5J0W - chains A and P of the 4 polymer chains in the assembly; structure by X-ray diffraction, 2.40 A resolution.

Chain A:
Molecule: DNA polymerase beta
Source organism: Homo sapiens
Notes: EC 2.7.7.7, 4.2.99.-
UniProt: P06746 (DPOLB_HUMAN); numbering as in UniProt (aligned over 1-335)
Chain sequence (335 residues; row label = number of the first residue in the row):
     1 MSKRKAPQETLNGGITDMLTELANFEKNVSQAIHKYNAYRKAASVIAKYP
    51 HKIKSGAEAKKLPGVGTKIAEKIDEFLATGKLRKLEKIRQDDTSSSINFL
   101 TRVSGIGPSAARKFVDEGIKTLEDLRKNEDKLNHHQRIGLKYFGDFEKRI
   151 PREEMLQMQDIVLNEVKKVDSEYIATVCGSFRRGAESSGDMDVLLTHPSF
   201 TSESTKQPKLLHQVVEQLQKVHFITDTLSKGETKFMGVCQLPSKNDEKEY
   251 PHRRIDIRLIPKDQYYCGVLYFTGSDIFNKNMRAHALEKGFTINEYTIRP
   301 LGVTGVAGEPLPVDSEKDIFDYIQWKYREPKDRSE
Not modelled in the structure: 1-6
Metal / ion sites: Na+ site 1: Lys60, Leu62, Val65 (shared with 1 residue of chain D); Na+ site 2: Thr101, Val103, Ile106 (shared with DG9(P) of chain P)
Swiss-Prot annotation at these positions:
  - region: Arg183 to Asp192 (DNA-binding)
  - active site: Lys72 (Nucleophile)
  - binding site (K(+)): Lys60, Leu62, Val65, Thr101, Val103, Ile106
  - binding site (Na(+)): Lys60, Leu62, Val65, Thr101, Val103, Ile106
  - binding site (dATP): Arg149, Ser180, Arg183, Gly189, Asp190
  - binding site (dCTP): Arg149, Ser180, Arg183, Gly189, Asp190
  - binding site (dGTP): Arg149, Ser180, Arg183, Gly189, Asp190, Asp192
  - binding site (dTTP): Arg149, Ser180, Arg183, Gly189, Asp190
  - binding site (Mg(2+)): Asp190, Asp192, Asp256
  - modified residue: Lys72 (N6-acetyllysine), Arg83 (Omega-N-methylarginine), Arg152 (Omega-N-methylarginine)
  - cross-link (Glycyl lysine isopeptide (Lys-Gly)): Lys41 (interchain with G-Cter in ubiquitin), Lys61 (interchain with G-Cter in ubiquitin), Lys81 (interchain with G-Cter in ubiquitin)
  - natural variant: Leu22 (L22P: Found in a gastric cancer sample; uncertain significance), Tyr39 (Y39C: Found in a gastric cancer sample; uncertain significance), Gly118 (G118V: Decreased DNA-directed DNA polymerase activity), Arg137 (R137Q: Decreased function in base-excision repair), Arg149 (R149I: Decreased DNA-directed DNA polymerase activity), Asp160 (D160N: Found in a gastric cancer sample; uncertain significance), Cys239 (C239R: Found in a gastric cancer sample; uncertain significance), Lys289 (K289M: Found in a colon cancer sample; uncertain significance), Asn294 (N294D: Found in a gastric cancer sample; uncertain significance), Glu295 (E295K: Found in a gastric cancer sample; uncertain significance)
  - mutagenesis: Phe25 (F25W: No effect on 5'-dRP lyase activity. Decreased ssDNA binding), His34 (H34G: Decreased 5'-dRP lyase activity. Decreased ssDNA binding), Lys35 (K35A: Decreased 5'-dRP lyase activity. Decreased ssDNA binding. Loss of 5'-dRP lyase activity; when associated with A-68 and A-72. Decreased ssDNA binding; when associated with A-68 and A-72 ...), Tyr39 (Y39F: No effect on 5'-dRP lyase activity; Y39Q: Abolishes DNA polymerase and 5'-dRP lyase activity), Lys41 (K41R: Abolishes ubiquitination; when associated with R-61 and R-81), Lys60 (K60A: Decreased 5'-dRP lyase activity. Decreased ssDNA binding), Lys61 (K61R: Abolishes ubiquitination; when associated with R-41 and R-81), Lys68 (K68A: No effect on 5'-dRP lyase activity. Decreased ssDNA binding. Loss of 5'-dRP lyase activity; when associated with A-35 and A-72. Decreased ssDNA binding; when associated with A-35 and A-72 ...), Glu71 (E71Q: No effect on 5'-dRP lyase activity. No effect on structure shown by circular dichroism. No effect on ssDNA binding), Lys72 (K72A: Severely reduced 5'-dRP lyase activity. Does not affect ssDNA binding. Loss of 5'-dRP lyase activity; when associated with A-35 and A-68. Decreased ssDNA binding ...), Glu75 (E75A: Slightly decreased 5'-dRP lyase activity. Decreased ssDNA binding. No effect on structure shown by circular dichroism), Lys81 (K81R: Abolishes ubiquitination; when associated with R-41 and R-61), 5 further mutagenesis entries in UniProt

Chain P:
Molecule: Primer Strand
Sequence (10 nucleotides; numbered 1 to 10; the number before each row is that of its first residue):
     1 GCTGATGCGC
Metal / ion sites: Na+: DG9 (shared with Thr101(A), Val103(A), Ile106(A) of chain A)

Chain A / chain P interface:
Pairs across the interface - 16 pairs, chain A then chain P:
  Val103(A) with DG9(P), phosphate contact
  Ser104(A) with DG9(P), phosphate contact
  Gly105(A) with DC8(P), sugar contact; DG9(P), hydrogen bond to the phosphate
  Ile106(A) with DG9(P), phosphate contact
  Gly107(A) with DC8(P), hydrogen bond to the phosphate
  Pro108(A) with DC8(P), phosphate contact
  Ser109(A) with DG7(P), phosphate contact; DC8(P), hydrogen bond to the phosphate
  Ala110(A) with DC8(P), hydrogen bond to the phosphate
  His135(A) with DG9(P), sugar contact
  Asp190(A) with DC10(P), phosphate contact
  Lys234(A) with DG9(P), base contact
  Arg254(A) with DG9(P), phosphate contact; DC10(P), salt bridge to the phosphate
  Asp256(A) with DC10(P), sugar contact
Interface residues without a listed pair, chain A (15 interface residues in all): Thr101, Met236

In short:
15 residues of chain A face 4 of chain P across their interface, with 4 hydrogen bonds and 1 salt bridge.
Polar contacts include Gly105(A)-DG9(P), Gly107(A)-DC8(P) and Ser109(A)-DC8(P).
Chain A is DNA polymerase beta (Homo sapiens) and chain P is Primer Strand; the structure, Binary complex
crystal structure of DNA polymerase Beta with T:C mismatch at the primer terminus, was determined by X-ray
diffraction (same publication as 5J0O, 5J0P, 5J0Q, 5J0R, 5J0S, 5J0T and 16 further entries).
